Entry 8C9X (electron microscopy, 2.30 A resolution); this record covers chains A and F of the 10 polymer chains in the assembly.

# Chain A
Protein: Neuronal acetylcholine receptor subunit alpha-7
From: Homo sapiens
UniProt: P36544 (ACHA7_HUMAN); the construct has insertions or renumbered stretches relative to UniProt, so the offset changes along the chain: 1-324 = UniProt 24-347; 328-375 = UniProt 455-502
Sequence (388 residues; each row starts with the number of its first residue):
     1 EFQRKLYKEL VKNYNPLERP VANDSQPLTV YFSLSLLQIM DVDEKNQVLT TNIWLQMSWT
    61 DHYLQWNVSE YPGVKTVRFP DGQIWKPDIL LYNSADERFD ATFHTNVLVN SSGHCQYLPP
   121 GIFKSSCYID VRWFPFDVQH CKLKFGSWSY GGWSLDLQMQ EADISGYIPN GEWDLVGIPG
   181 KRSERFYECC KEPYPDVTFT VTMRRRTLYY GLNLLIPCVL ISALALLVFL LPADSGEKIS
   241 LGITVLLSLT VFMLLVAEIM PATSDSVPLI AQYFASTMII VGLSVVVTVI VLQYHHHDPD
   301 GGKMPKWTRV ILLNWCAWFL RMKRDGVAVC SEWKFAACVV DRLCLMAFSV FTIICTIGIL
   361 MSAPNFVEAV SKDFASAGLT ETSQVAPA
Disordered / not traced: 208-388
Construct notes: linker (325-327); expression tag (376-388)
UniProt features mapped onto this chain:
  - region: Glu237 to Thr244 (Essential for TMEM35A/NACHO-mediated proper subunit assembly and trafficking to cell membrane)
  - binding site (Ca(2+)): Arg19, Val21, Ser149, Tyr187
  - glycosylation (N-linked (GlcNAc...) asparagine): Asn23, Asn67, Asn110
Disulfides: Cys127-Cys141
Covalent attachments: N-acetylglucosamine (NAG) linked to Asn23, Asn67, Asn110
From the paper describing this entry:
  - post-translational modification sites: Asn23, Asn67, Asn110
  - conformationally variable residues (loop rearrangement): Cys189
  - mutagenesis - E9Q/K12Q/N13A: abolished expression

# Chain F
Protein: Nanobody C4
From: Vicugna pacos huacaya
Notes: antibody fragment or engineered binder
Sequence (147 residues; numbered 1 to 147; the number before each row is that of its first residue):
     1 AQVQLVESGG GLVQAGGSLK LSCAASGFTF AHYAMVWFRQ APGKEREFVA GISWSGASTY
    61 YASSVKGRFT ISRDNAKNTV YLQMNSLKPE DTAVYYVAAA RFGVGVDDDY SYWGQGTQVT
   121 VSSAAEQKLI SEEDLNGAAH HHHHHGS
Disordered / not traced: 1, 122-147

# Chain A / chain F interface
Contacting residue pairs (20):
  Glu9(A) - Tyr33(F)  hydrogen bond
  Glu9(A) - Arg101(F)
  Glu9(A) - Ser111(F)  hydrogen bond
  Glu9(A) - Tyr112(F)
  Leu10(A) - Arg101(F)
  Lys12(A) - Asp109(F)
  Lys12(A) - Ser111(F)
  Asn13(A) - Ala100(F)
  Asn13(A) - Arg101(F)
  Asn13(A) - Asp108(F)
  Asn13(A) - Asp109(F)  hydrogen bond (side chain-backbone)
  Ala22(A) - Trp54(F)  hydrophobic
  His62(A) - Trp54(F)
  His62(A) - Phe102(F)
  Tyr63(A) - Arg101(F)  hydrogen bond (backbone-side chain)
  Tyr63(A) - Phe102(F)  hydrophobic
  Gln65(A) - His32(F)
  Gln65(A) - Arg101(F)  hydrogen bond (backbone-side chain)
  Glu70(A) - Gly27(F)
  Glu70(A) - Phe28(F)
Also at the interface, not in a pair above, chain A (11 interface residues in all): Lys5, Leu64
Also at the interface, not in a pair above, chain F (14 interface residues in all): Thr29, Gly103
From the paper, about this interface:
  - epitope / paratope residues, chain F: Gly27(F), His32(F), Tyr33(F), Trp54(F), Arg101(F), Phe102(F), Asp109(F), Ser111(F)

# Overview
Chain A and chain F form an interface of 11 and 14 residues respectively, with 5 hydrogen bonds. Among the
polar pairs are Glu9(A)-Tyr33(F), Glu9(A)-Ser111(F) and Asn13(A)-Asp109(F). Covalently linked
N-acetylglucosamine: at Asn23(A), Asn67(A) and Asn110(A). The paper reports that E9Q/K12Q/N13A of chain A
abolish expression; epitope/paratope residues Gly27(F), His32(F) and Tyr33(F) among others.
Chain A is Neuronal acetylcholine receptor subunit alpha-7 (Homo sapiens) and chain F is Nanobody C4 (Vicugna
pacos huacaya); the structure, human alpha7 nicotinic receptor in complex with the C4 nanobody, was determined
by electron microscopy, deposited together with 8CAU, 8CE4, 8CI1 and 8CI2.
